1YTH - chains B and I of the 3 polymer chains in the assembly; structure by X-ray diffraction, 2.20 A resolution.

[Chain B]
Protein: HIV protease
Organism: Human immunodeficiency virus 1
Notes: EC 3.4.23.16
UniProt: P03369 (POL_HV1A2); residues 1-99 here correspond to UniProt positions 57-155 (UniProt number = residue number + 56)
Chain sequence (99 residues; numbered 1 to 99; the number before each row is that of its first residue):
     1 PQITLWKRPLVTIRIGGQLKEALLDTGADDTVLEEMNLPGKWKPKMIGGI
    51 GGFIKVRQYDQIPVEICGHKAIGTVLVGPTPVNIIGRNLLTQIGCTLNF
Construct notes: engineered mutation Lys7 (Gln63 in P03369)

[Chain I]
Protein: Peptide product
Chain sequence (5 residues; numbered 0 to 4; the number before each row is that of its first residue; numbering starts at 0):
     0 XSLNF
Modified / non-standard residues: ACE (acetyl group) at position 0

[Interface between chain B and chain I]
Pairs across the interface - 9 pairs, chain B then chain I:
  Arg8(B) with ACE_0(I); Ser1(I); Leu2(I)
  Leu23(B) with Phe4(I), hydrophobic
  Asp25(B) with Phe4(I)
  Ile50(B) with Asn3(I)
  Pro81(B) with Phe4(I), hydrophobic
  Val82(B) with Phe4(I), hydrophobic
  Ile84(B) with Phe4(I), hydrophobic
Interface residues without a listed pair, chain B (9 interface residues in all): Gly27, Ala28

[In short]
The interface between chain B and chain I involves 9 residues on one side and 5 on the other.
Chain B is HIV protease (Human immunodeficiency virus 1) and chain I is Peptide product; the structure, Siv
protease crystallized with peptide product, was determined by X-ray diffraction together with 1YTG, 1YTI and
1YTJ from the same study.
